Entry 2XGU (X-ray diffraction, 1.50 A resolution); this record covers chains A and B.

== Chain A (and B) ==
Name: Relik capsid N-terminal domain
Organism: Oryctolagus cuniculus
Notes: chain B of this document is another copy of the same molecule, construct and numbering; everything in this record applies to it too
Sequence (149 residues; each row starts with the number of its first residue):
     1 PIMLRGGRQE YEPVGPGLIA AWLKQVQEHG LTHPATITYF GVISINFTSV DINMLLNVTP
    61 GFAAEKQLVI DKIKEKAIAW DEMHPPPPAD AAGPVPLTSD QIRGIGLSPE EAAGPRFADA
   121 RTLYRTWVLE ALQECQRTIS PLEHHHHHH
Unresolved in the structure: 144-149 (chain B: 61-63, 90, 139-149)

== How chain A and chain B interact ==
Contacting residue pairs - 21 pairs, chain A then chain B:
  Pro34(A) with Thr38(B)
  Thr38(A) with Pro34(B); Ala35(B); Thr38(B), hydrogen bond
  Lys76(A) with Glu130(B), salt bridge
  Arg125(A) with Gln133(B); Gln136(B), hydrogen bond
  Thr126(A) with Gln133(B); Glu134(B)
  Leu129(A) with Gln133(B)
  Glu130(A) with Glu130(B); Gln133(B); Glu134(B)
  Gln133(A) with Ile37(B); Thr38(B); Leu129(B)
  Glu134(A) with Thr126(B); Glu130(B)
  Gln136(A) with Thr38(B); Gly41(B); Val42(B)
Also at the interface, not in a pair above, chain A (17 interface residues in all): Ile37, Gly41, Val42, Ile45, Glu82, Met83, Thr138
Also at the interface, not in a pair above, chain B (16 interface residues in all): Ile45, Met83, Arg137, Thr138

== In short ==
17 residues of chain A face 16 of chain B across their interface, with 2 hydrogen bonds and 1 salt bridge.
Among the polar pairs are Lys76(A)-Glu130(B), Thr38(A)-Thr38(B) and Arg125(A)-Gln136(B).
Chain A and chain B are both Relik capsid N-terminal domain (Oryctolagus cuniculus); the structure, Structure
of the N-terminal domain of capsid protein from Rabbit Endogenous Lentivirus (RELIK), was determined by X-ray
diffraction (same publication as 2XGV and 2XGY).
